Entry 3SVP (X-ray diffraction, 2.05 A resolution); this record covers chains A and B.

# Chain A (and B)
Molecule: Nitric oxide synthase, brain
Source organism: Rattus norvegicus
Notes: EC 1.14.13.39; fragment: sequence database residues 297-718; chain B of this document is another copy of the same molecule, construct and numbering; everything in this record applies to it too
UniProtKB: P29476 (NOS1_RAT); residues 297-718 here = UniProt positions 297-718
Amino-acid sequence (422 residues; each row starts with the number of its first residue):
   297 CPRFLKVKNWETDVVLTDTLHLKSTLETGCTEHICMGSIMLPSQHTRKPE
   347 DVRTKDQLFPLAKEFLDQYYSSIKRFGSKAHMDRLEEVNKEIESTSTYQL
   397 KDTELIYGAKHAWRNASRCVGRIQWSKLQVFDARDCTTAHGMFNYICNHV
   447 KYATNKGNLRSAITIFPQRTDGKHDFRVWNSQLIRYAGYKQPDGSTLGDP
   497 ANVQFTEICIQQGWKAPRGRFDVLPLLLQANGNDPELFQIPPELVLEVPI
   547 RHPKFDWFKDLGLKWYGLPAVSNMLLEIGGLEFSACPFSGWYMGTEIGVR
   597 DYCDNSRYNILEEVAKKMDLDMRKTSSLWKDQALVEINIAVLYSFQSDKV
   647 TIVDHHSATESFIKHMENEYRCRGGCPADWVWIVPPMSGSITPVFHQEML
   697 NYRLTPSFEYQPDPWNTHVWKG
Unresolved in the structure: 297-298, 339-349, 717-718 (chain B: 297-298, 339-347)
Swiss-Prot annotation at these positions:
  - binding site ((6R)-L-erythro-5,6,7,8-tetrahydrobiopterin): S334, V677, W678, F691
  - binding site (heme b): C415, Y706
  - binding site (L-arginine): Q478, W587, Y588, E592
  - mutagenesis: Y588 (Y588F: No decrease in nitric-oxide synthase activity; Y588H: 50% decrease of nitric-oxide synthase activity; Y588S: 30% decrease of nitric-oxide synthase activity)
Ion coordination: Zn2+: C326, C331 (shared with C326(B), C331(B) of chain B); heme Fe near C415 (its only coordinating residue here)
Small-molecule neighbours:
  - tetrahydrobiopterin (H4B), molecule 1: W306, W676, F691, H692, Q693, E694
  - tetrahydrobiopterin (H4B), molecule 2: S334, M336, R596, V677, W678
  - heme (HEM): W409, A412, R414, C415, V416, G417, L424, S457, M570, F584, S585, G586, W587, M589, E592, V649, W678, F704
  - JK5 (6-{[(3R,4R)-4-(2-{[2-(3-chloro-5-fluorophenyl)-2,2-difluoroethyl]amino}ethoxy)pyrrolidin-3-yl]methyl}-4-methylpyridin-2-amine): M336, L337, R414, Q478, P565, V567, F584, S585, G586, W587, Y588, M589, E592, W678, Y706
What the authors report for this chain:
  - binding site for JK5: Y706

# Chain A / chain B interface
Pairs across the interface - 125 pairs, chain A then chain B:
  L301(A) - I330(B)  hydrophobic
  W306(A) - M336(B)  hydrophobic
  E307(A) - N601(B)
  E307(A) - S602(B)  hydrogen bond (backbone-side chain)
  H317(A) - I330(B)
  S320(A) - H329(B)
  T321(A) - H329(B)
  L322(A) - E328(B)
  L322(A) - H329(B)
  E323(A) - E328(B)
  T324(A) - T327(B)  hydrogen bond (side chain-backbone)
  T324(A) - E328(B)  hydrogen bond (backbone-backbone)
  T324(A) - H329(B)
  T324(A) - I330(B)
  T324(A) - C331(B)
  C326(A) - C326(B)  hydrophobic
  C326(A) - T327(B)
  C326(A) - E328(B)  hydrogen bond (backbone-backbone)
  C326(A) - C331(B)  hydrophobic
  T327(A) - T324(B)  hydrogen bond (backbone-side chain)
  T327(A) - C326(B)
  E328(A) - E323(B)
  E328(A) - T324(B)  hydrogen bond (backbone-backbone)
  E328(A) - C326(B)
  E328(A) - E328(B)
  H329(A) - S320(B)
  H329(A) - T321(B)
  H329(A) - T324(B)
  H329(A) - Y698(B)
  I330(A) - L301(B)  hydrophobic
  I330(A) - H317(B)
  I330(A) - T324(B)
  I330(A) - L696(B)  hydrophobic
  I330(A) - N697(B)
  I330(A) - Y698(B)  hydrophobic
  C331(A) - T324(B)
  C331(A) - C326(B)  hydrophobic
  C331(A) - C331(B)  hydrophobic
  C331(A) - L696(B)
  C331(A) - N697(B)  hydrogen bond (backbone-backbone)
  M332(A) - L301(B)  hydrophobic
  M332(A) - L696(B)  hydrophobic
  S334(A) - W676(B)
  S334(A) - E694(B)
  S334(A) - M695(B)  hydrogen bond (side chain-backbone)
  I335(A) - E694(B)
  I335(A) - M695(B)
  I335(A) - L696(B)  hydrophobic
  M336(A) - W306(B)
  M336(A) - E694(B)  hydrogen bond (backbone-side chain)
  V595(A) - S686(B)
  R596(A) - S686(B)
  R596(A) - F691(B)
  R596(A) - H692(B)
  D600(A) - H692(B)  salt bridge
  N601(A) - E307(B)  hydrogen bond
  L607(A) - I687(B)  hydrophobic
  T621(A) - D650(B)  hydrogen bond
  T621(A) - H652(B)
  S622(A) - L638(B)
  S622(A) - Q642(B)  hydrogen bond
  S622(A) - D650(B)
  S623(A) - I635(B)
  L624(A) - N634(B)
  L624(A) - I635(B)  hydrophobic
  L624(A) - L638(B)  hydrophobic
  L624(A) - H651(B)
  K626(A) - I687(B)
  D627(A) - H651(B)  salt bridge
  D627(A) - H652(B)  salt bridge
  D627(A) - S684(B)  hydrogen bond
  Q628(A) - V631(B)
  Q628(A) - E632(B)  hydrogen bond
  Q628(A) - I635(B)
  L630(A) - I687(B)  hydrophobic
  V631(A) - L624(B)
  V631(A) - Q628(B)
  V631(A) - V631(B)  hydrophobic
  E632(A) - Q628(B)  hydrogen bond
  N634(A) - L624(B)
  I635(A) - S623(B)
  I635(A) - L624(B)
  I635(A) - Q628(B)
  L638(A) - S622(B)
  L638(A) - L624(B)  hydrophobic
  Q642(A) - S622(B)  hydrogen bond
  D650(A) - T621(B)  hydrogen bond
  D650(A) - S622(B)  hydrogen bond (side chain-backbone)
  H651(A) - L624(B)
  H651(A) - D627(B)  salt bridge
  H652(A) - T621(B)
  H652(A) - D627(B)  salt bridge
  W676(A) - S334(B)
  W676(A) - V677(B)  hydrophobic
  V677(A) - W676(B)  hydrophobic
  P682(A) - S684(B)
  P682(A) - G685(B)  hydrogen bond (backbone-backbone)
  P682(A) - S686(B)  hydrogen bond (backbone-backbone)
  P682(A) - F691(B)  hydrophobic
  M683(A) - D627(B)
  S684(A) - D627(B)  hydrogen bond
  S684(A) - P682(B)
  S684(A) - S684(B)
  G685(A) - P682(B)  hydrogen bond (backbone-backbone)
  S686(A) - V595(B)
  S686(A) - R596(B)
  S686(A) - P682(B)  hydrogen bond (backbone-backbone)
  I687(A) - L607(B)  hydrophobic
  I687(A) - K626(B)
  I687(A) - D627(B)
  I687(A) - L630(B)  hydrophobic
  F691(A) - R596(B)
  H692(A) - R596(B)
  H692(A) - D600(B)  salt bridge
  E694(A) - S334(B)
  E694(A) - I335(B)
  E694(A) - M336(B)  hydrogen bond (side chain-backbone)
  M695(A) - S334(B)  hydrogen bond (backbone-side chain)
  L696(A) - I330(B)  hydrophobic
  L696(A) - C331(B)
  L696(A) - M332(B)  hydrophobic
  N697(A) - I330(B)
  N697(A) - C331(B)  hydrogen bond (backbone-backbone)
  Y698(A) - H329(B)
  Y698(A) - I330(B)  hydrophobic
Interface residues without a listed pair, chain A (65 interface residues in all): K302, V303, G333, L337, C599, S602, K620, S653, Q693
Interface residues without a listed pair, chain B (62 interface residues in all): V303, L322, G333, L337, C599, S653, M683

# In short
65 residues of chain A and 62 residues of chain B are in contact; the contacts include 26 hydrogen bonds and 6
salt bridges. Polar pairs include D600(A)-H692(B), D627(A)-H651(B) and D627(A)-H652(B). Ligands of chain A:
heme, tetrahydrobiopterin and compound JK5. From the paper: a binding site for JK5 at Y706(A).
Both chains are Nitric oxide synthase, brain (Rattus norvegicus). Entry 3SVP (Structure of rat neuronal nitric
oxide synthase heme domain in complex with
6-(((3R,4R)-4-(2-((2,2-Difluoro-2-(3-chloro-5-fluorophenyl)ethyl)amino)ethoxy)pyrrolidin-3-yl)methyl)-4-methylpyridin-2-amine)
was determined by X-ray diffraction (same publication as 3PNE, 3PNF, 3PNG, 3PNH and 3SVQ).
